2FRF - chain A; structure by X-ray diffraction, 1.20 A resolution.

Chain A:
Molecule: Myoglobin
Organism: Equus caballus
Reference sequence: P68082 (MYG_HORSE); residues 1-153 here = UniProt positions 1-153
Amino-acid sequence (153 residues; row label = number of the first residue in the row):
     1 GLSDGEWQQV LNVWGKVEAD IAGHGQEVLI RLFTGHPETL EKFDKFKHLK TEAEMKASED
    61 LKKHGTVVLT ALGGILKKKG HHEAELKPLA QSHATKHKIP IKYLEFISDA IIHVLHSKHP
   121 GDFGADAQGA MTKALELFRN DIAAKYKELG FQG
Not modelled in the structure: 153
Bound ions: heme Fe: His-93 (together with nitrite ion)
Ligand contacts:
  - heme (HEM): Leu-32, Thr-39, Lys-42, Phe-43, Lys-45, His-64, Val-67, Val-68, Ala-71, Leu-72, Leu-89, Ser-92, His-93, His-97, Ile-99, Tyr-103, Leu-104, Ile-107, Phe-138
  - nitrite ion (NO2): Leu-29, Phe-43, His-64, Val-68, His-93, Ile-107

Overview:
Bound to chain A: nitrite ion and heme.
Chain A is Myoglobin (Equus caballus); the structure, Horse Heart Myoglobin, Nitrite Adduct, Crystal Soak, was
determined by X-ray diffraction together with 2FRI, 2FRJ and 2FRK from the same study.
